Entry 8Y1K (electron microscopy, 3.10 A resolution); this record covers chains F and G of the 10 polymer chains in the assembly.

# Chain F
Protein: TdpA
Source organism: Thermus antranikianii DSM 12462
Chain sequence (586 residues; each row starts with the number of its first residue):
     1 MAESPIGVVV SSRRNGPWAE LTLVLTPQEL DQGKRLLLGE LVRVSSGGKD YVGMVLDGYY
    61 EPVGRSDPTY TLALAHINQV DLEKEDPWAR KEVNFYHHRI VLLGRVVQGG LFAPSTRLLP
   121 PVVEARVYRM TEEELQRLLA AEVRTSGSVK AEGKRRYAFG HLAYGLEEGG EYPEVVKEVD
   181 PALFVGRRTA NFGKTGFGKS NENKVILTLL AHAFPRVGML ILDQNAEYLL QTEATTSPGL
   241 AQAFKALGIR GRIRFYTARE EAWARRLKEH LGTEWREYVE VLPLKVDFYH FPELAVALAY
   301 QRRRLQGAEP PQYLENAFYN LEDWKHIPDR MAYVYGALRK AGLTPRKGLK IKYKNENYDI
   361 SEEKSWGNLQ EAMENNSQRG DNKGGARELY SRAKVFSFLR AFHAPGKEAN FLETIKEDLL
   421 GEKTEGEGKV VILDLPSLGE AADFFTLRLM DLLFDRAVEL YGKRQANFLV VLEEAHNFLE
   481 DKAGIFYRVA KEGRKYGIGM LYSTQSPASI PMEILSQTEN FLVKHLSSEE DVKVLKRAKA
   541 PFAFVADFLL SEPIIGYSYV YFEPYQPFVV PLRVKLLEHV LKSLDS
Unresolved in the structure: 1-2, 142-156, 374-382
Ligand contacts: AMP-PNP (ANP; phosphoaminophosphonic acid-adenylate ester): Lys-194, Thr-195, Gly-196, Phe-197, Gly-198, Lys-199, Ser-200, Asn-201, Thr-235, Thr-236, Gln-505, Ile-555, Gly-556, Val-574, Lys-575, Leu-576

# Chain G
Protein: TdpB
Source organism: Thermus antranikianii DSM 12462
Chain sequence (375 residues; numbered 1 to 375; the number before each row is that of its first residue):
     1 MPYAGEGSNP LGLKDFLDDL RLDHYQDLLR ELDELYQKLK QERQVPLHGD GEAYPLLTLT
    61 VDGGEGRAFE ELPLLSFGLV RVAAVGVKGF RLPSIAHLLP GYEVLRDPKG YLEGLLERSE
   121 ESPAADALKT FFRATGISLE DLGEYYTKDL RAFMGIFRDV LEWAYLVWGV EKVLQESYKD
   181 YLFIKDGRLA QLGVRESFRS KLQNYFARKH LLLAGVTKRS RLLAEGLTSL VMARLFAEAR
   241 GTFVLQVPQE LMEKAYRYER QWNADLEGAF VMGRRYVARL LEDTFRPQEG VAIFDLPPYL
   301 GEEDAVKVAR SLRAHRSVLY GGSVGTVVEA HGRASVARSI PRRMEEEILA RFRKAFGEDL
   361 AKKLTEWLRL ADRED
Unresolved in the structure: 1-10, 221-224, 373-375

# Chain F / chain G interface
Pairs across the interface (4):
  Tyr-70(F) with Arg-342(G), hydrogen bond
  Leu-74(F) with Glu-346(G)
  Glu-85(F) with Arg-369(G), hydrogen bond (backbone-side chain)
  Trp-88(F) with Leu-370(G)
Other interface residues (no listed pair), chain F (5 interface residues in all): Asp-86
Other interface residues (no listed pair), chain G (5 interface residues in all): Lys-362

# Summary
The chain F/chain G interface involves 5 residues from each chain; the contacts include 2 hydrogen bonds.
Polar contacts include Tyr-70(F)/Arg-342(G) and Glu-85(F)/Arg-369(G). Bound to chain F: AMP-PNP.
Here chain F is TdpA and chain G is TdpB, both from Thermus antranikianii DSM 12462. Entry 8Y1K (The cryo-EM
structure of TdpAB in complex with AMPPNP and PT-DNA) was determined by electron microscopy, deposited
together with 8WET and 8WFD.
